Entry 8HI1 (electron microscopy, 3.09 A resolution); this record covers chains A and B of the 8 polymer chains in the assembly.

== Chain A (and B) ==
Name: CRISPR-associated endonuclease Cas1
Source organism: Streptococcus thermophilus DGCC 7710
Notes: EC 3.1.-.-; chain B of this document is another copy of the same molecule, construct and numbering; everything in this record applies to it too
Sequence (318 residues; row label = number of the first residue in the row; numbers below 1 keep their minus sign (Gly-4 is residue -4)):
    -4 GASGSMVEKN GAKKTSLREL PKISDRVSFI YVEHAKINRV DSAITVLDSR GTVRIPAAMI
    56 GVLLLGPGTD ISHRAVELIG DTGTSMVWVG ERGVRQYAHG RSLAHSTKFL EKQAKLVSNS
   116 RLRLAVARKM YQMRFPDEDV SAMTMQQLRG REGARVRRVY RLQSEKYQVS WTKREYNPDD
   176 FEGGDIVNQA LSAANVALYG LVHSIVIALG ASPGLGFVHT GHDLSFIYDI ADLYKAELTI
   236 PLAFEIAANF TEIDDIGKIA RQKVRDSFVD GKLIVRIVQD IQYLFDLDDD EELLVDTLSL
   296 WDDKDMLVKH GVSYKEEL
Unresolved in the structure: -4 to 22, 312-313 (chain B: -4 to 3, 141-180, 247-252, 282-313)

== How chain A and chain B interact ==
Residue-residue contacts (48):
  Thr64(A) - Ser67(B)
  Thr64(A) - His68(B)  hydrogen bond (backbone-backbone)
  Asp65(A) - Ile66(B)
  Ile66(A) - Asp65(B)
  Ile66(A) - Ile66(B)  hydrogen bond (backbone-backbone)
  Ser67(A) - Thr64(B)
  Ser67(A) - Asp65(B)
  His68(A) - Leu60(B)
  His68(A) - Gly61(B)
  His68(A) - Thr64(B)
  His68(A) - Val84(B)  hydrogen bond (side chain-backbone)
  Val71(A) - Trp83(B)  hydrophobic
  Val71(A) - Gln91(B)
  Glu72(A) - Arg90(B)
  Gly75(A) - Arg90(B)  hydrogen bond (backbone-side chain)
  Asp76(A) - Arg87(B)  salt bridge
  Asp76(A) - Arg90(B)  salt bridge
  Trp83(A) - His68(B)
  Trp83(A) - Val71(B)
  Val84(A) - His68(B)
  Tyr92(A) - His68(B)
  Tyr92(A) - Glu72(B)
  Tyr92(A) - Gly95(B)
  Ala93(A) - His94(B)
  His94(A) - Ala93(B)
  His94(A) - His94(B)  hydrogen bond
  Gly95(A) - Gln91(B)
  Gly95(A) - Tyr92(B)
  Arg96(A) - Asp218(B)
  Arg96(A) - Leu219(B)
  Ser97(A) - Asp218(B)
  His100(A) - His217(B)
  His100(A) - Asp218(B)  hydrogen bond (backbone-backbone)
  Ser101(A) - Asp218(B)
  Thr102(A) - His217(B)
  Thr102(A) - Asp218(B)
  Leu105(A) - Ser207(B)
  Leu105(A) - Leu210(B)  hydrophobic
  Ala109(A) - Ala109(B)  hydrophobic
  Ser113(A) - Ala109(B)
  Ser113(A) - Lys110(B)
  Ser113(A) - Ser113(B)
  Thr215(A) - Glu106(B)
  Gly216(A) - His100(B)
  Gly216(A) - Ser101(B)
  His217(A) - His100(B)
  His217(A) - Thr102(B)
  Asp218(A) - Thr102(B)
Also at the interface, not in a pair above, chain A (35 interface residues in all): Leu60, Gly61, Pro62, Met81, Gly85, Lys110, Gly209, Leu210
Also at the interface, not in a pair above, chain B (39 interface residues in all): Lys9, Lys31, Pro62, Gly63, Arg69, Ser97, Ala99, Leu105, Gly209

== In short ==
The interface between chain A and chain B involves 35 residues on one side and 39 on the other, with 6
hydrogen bonds and 2 salt bridges. Polar contacts include Asp76(A)-Arg87(B), Asp76(A)-Arg90(B) and
His68(A)-Val84(B).
Both chains are CRISPR-associated endonuclease Cas1 (Streptococcus thermophilus DGCC 7710). Entry 8HI1
(Streptococcus thermophilus Cas1-Cas2- prespacer ternary complex) was determined by electron microscopy (same
publication as 8H18 and 8H2F).
